4U9V - chain B; structure by X-ray diffraction, 1.78 A resolution.

# Chain B
Protein: N-alpha-acetyltransferase 40
Organism: Homo sapiens
Notes: EC 2.3.1.-
UniProt: Q86UY6 (NAA40_HUMAN); residues 25-220 here = UniProt positions 25-220
Chain sequence (197 residues; each row starts with the number of its first residue):
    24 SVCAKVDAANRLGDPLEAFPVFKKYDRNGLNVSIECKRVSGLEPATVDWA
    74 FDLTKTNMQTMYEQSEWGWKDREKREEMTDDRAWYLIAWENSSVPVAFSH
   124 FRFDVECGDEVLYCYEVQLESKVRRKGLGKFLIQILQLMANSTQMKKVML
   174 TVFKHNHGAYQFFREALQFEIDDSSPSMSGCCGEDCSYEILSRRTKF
Construct notes: expression tag (24)
UniProt features mapped onto this chain:
  - binding site (substrate): Tyr-85, Asp-127 to Glu-129, Tyr-138, Thr-174, Ser-197, Tyr-211
  - binding site (acetyl-CoA): Val-140 to Leu-142, Arg-148 to Lys-153, Asn-179
  - site: Glu-139 (Essential for catalytic activity)
  - mutagenesis: Tyr-85 (Y85A: Strongly reduced N-alpha-acetyltransferase activity), Trp-90 (W90A: Strongly reduced N-alpha-acetyltransferase activity), Glu-100 (E100A: 5 times reduced N-alpha-acetyltransferase activity), Asp-127 to Glu-129 (Strongly reduced N-alpha-acetyltransferase activity), Tyr-136 (Y136A: Strongly reduced N-alpha-acetyltransferase activity; Y136F: Slightly reduced N-alpha-acetyltransferase activity), Cys-137 (C137A: Reduced N-alpha-acetyltransferase activity), Tyr-138 (Y138A: Strongly reduced N-alpha-acetyltransferase activity), Glu-139 (E139Q: Abolished N-alpha-acetyltransferase activity), Thr-174 (T174A: Does not affect N-alpha-acetyltransferase activity), Tyr-211 (Y211A: Does not affect N-alpha-acetyltransferase activity)
Cystine bridges: Cys-204/Cys-209
Small-molecule neighbours: acetyl coenzyme A (ACO): Asn-80, Met-81, Cys-137, Tyr-138, Glu-139, Val-140, Gln-141, Leu-142, Arg-147, Arg-148, Lys-149, Gly-150, Leu-151, Gly-152, Lys-153, Leu-173, Thr-174, Asn-179, Gly-181, Ala-182, Gln-184, Phe-185, Phe-186, Ala-189
From the paper describing this entry:
  - mutagenesis - T174A, Y211A: unchanged catalytic activity
  - mutagenesis - Y85A (5.8-fold), W90A, E100A (5-fold), D127A/E129A, Y136A, Y136F, C137A, Y138A: decreased catalytic activity
  - mutagenesis - E139Q: abolished catalytic activity
  - catalytic residues: Glu-139

# Summary
Bound to chain B: acetyl coenzyme A. UniProt lists 8 substrate-binding residues, 10 acetyl-CoA-binding
residues and 12 mutagenesis sites. The paper reports the catalytic residue Glu-139; Y85A, W90A and E100A,
among others, reduce catalytic activity; 11 substitutions were tested in all.
Chain B is N-alpha-acetyltransferase 40 (Homo sapiens); the structure, Crystal structure of NatD (Naa40p)
bound to acetyl CoA, was determined by X-ray diffraction (same publication as 4U9W and 4UA3).
